Entry 8TO1 (electron microscopy, 2.80 A resolution); this record covers chains J and K of the 9 polymer chains in the assembly.

[Chain J]
Name: DNA-directed RNA polymerase subunit beta'
Source organism: Escherichia coli (strain K12)
Notes: EC 2.7.7.6
Reference sequence: P0A8T7 (RPOC_ECOLI); residues 1-1407 here = UniProt positions 1-1407
Amino-acid sequence (1407 residues; each row starts with the number of its first residue):
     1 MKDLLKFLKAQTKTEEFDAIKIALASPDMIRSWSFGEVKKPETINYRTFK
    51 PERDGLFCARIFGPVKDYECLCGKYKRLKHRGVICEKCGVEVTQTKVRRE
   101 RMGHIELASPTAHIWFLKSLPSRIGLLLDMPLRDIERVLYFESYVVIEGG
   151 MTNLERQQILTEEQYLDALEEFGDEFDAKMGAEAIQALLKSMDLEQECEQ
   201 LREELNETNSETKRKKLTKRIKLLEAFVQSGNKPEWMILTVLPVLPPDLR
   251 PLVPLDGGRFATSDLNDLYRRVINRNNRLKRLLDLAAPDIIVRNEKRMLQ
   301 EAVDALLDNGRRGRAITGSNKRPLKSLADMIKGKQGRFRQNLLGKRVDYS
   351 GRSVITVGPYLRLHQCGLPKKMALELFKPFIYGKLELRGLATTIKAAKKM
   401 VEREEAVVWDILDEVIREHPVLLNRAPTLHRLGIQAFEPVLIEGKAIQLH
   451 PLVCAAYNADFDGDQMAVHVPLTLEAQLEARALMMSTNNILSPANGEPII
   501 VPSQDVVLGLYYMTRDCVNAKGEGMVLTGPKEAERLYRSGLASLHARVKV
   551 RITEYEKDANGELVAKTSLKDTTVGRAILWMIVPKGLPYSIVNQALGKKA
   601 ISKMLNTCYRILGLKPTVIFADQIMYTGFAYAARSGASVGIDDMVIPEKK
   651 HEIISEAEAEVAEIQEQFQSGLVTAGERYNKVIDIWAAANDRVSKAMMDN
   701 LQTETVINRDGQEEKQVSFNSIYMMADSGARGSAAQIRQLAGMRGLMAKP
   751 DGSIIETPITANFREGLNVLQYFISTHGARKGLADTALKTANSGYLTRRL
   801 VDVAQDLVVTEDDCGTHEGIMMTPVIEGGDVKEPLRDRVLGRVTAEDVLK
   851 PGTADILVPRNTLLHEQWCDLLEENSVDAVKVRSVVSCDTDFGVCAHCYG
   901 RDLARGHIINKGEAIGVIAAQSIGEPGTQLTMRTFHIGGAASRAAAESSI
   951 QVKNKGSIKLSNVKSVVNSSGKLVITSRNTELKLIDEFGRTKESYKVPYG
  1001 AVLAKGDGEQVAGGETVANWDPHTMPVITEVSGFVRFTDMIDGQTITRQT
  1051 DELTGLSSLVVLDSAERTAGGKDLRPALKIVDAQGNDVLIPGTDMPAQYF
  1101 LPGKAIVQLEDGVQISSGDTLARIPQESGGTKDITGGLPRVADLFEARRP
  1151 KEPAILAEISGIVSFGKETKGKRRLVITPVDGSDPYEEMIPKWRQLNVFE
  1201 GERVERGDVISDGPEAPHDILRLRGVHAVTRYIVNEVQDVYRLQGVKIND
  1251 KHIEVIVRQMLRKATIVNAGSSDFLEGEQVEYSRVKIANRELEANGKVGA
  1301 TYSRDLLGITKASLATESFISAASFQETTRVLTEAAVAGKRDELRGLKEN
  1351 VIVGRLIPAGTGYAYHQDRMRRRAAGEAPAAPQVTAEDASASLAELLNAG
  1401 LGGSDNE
Disordered / not traced: 1-15, 934-948, 1127-1133, 1376-1407
Bound ions: Zn2+ site 1: Cys-70, Cys-72, Cys-85, Cys-88; Mg2+: Asp-460, Asp-462, Asp-464; Zn2+ site 2: Cys-814, Cys-888, Cys-895, Cys-898
Curated features (UniProtKB/Swiss-Prot):
  - binding site (Zn(2+)): Cys-70, Cys-72, Cys-85, Cys-88, Cys-814, Cys-888, Cys-895, Cys-898
  - binding site (Mg(2+)): Asp-460, Asp-462, Asp-464
  - modified residue: Lys-983 (N6-acetyllysine)

[Chain K]
Name: DNA-directed RNA polymerase subunit omega
Source organism: Escherichia coli (strain K12)
Notes: EC 2.7.7.6
Reference sequence: P0A800 (RPOZ_ECOLI); residue numbers follow UniProt; this construct covers 1-91
Amino-acid sequence (91 residues; row label = number of the first residue in the row):
     1 MARVTVQDAVEKIGNRFDLVLVAARRARQMQVGGKDPLVPEENDKTTVIA
    51 LREIEEGLINNQILDVRERQEQQEQEAAELQAVTAIAEGRR
Disordered / not traced: 1, 75-91

[Chain J / chain K interface]
Residue-residue contacts (43; chain J residue first):
  Glu-414(J) / Lys-45(K)
  Val-415(J) / Lys-45(K)  hydrogen bond (backbone-side chain)
  Arg-417(J) / Asn-43(K)  hydrogen bond (side chain-backbone)
  Arg-417(J) / Asp-44(K)  salt bridge
  Glu-418(J) / Ala-2(K)
  Glu-418(J) / Asp-44(K)
  Glu-418(J) / Lys-45(K)  hydrogen bond (side chain-backbone)
  Glu-418(J) / Val-48(K)
  Glu-438(J) / Ala-2(K)
  Thr-473(J) / Arg-28(K)
  Leu-474(J) / Ala-27(K)  hydrophobic
  Leu-474(J) / Arg-28(K)
  Leu-474(J) / Gln-31(K)
  Glu-475(J) / Ala-24(K)
  Glu-475(J) / Arg-28(K)  salt bridge
  Gln-477(J) / Thr-47(K)
  Leu-478(J) / Val-20(K)
  Leu-478(J) / Ala-23(K)
  Leu-478(J) / Ala-24(K)
  Leu-478(J) / Thr-47(K)
  Glu-479(J) / Val-20(K)
  Arg-481(J) / Arg-3(K)  hydrogen bond (side chain-backbone)
  Arg-481(J) / Val-6(K)
  Arg-481(J) / Val-48(K)
  Arg-481(J) / Leu-51(K)
  Ala-482(J) / Arg-16(K)  hydrogen bond (backbone-side chain)
  Ala-482(J) / Val-20(K)  hydrophobic
  Leu-483(J) / Arg-16(K)
  Thr-487(J) / Val-4(K)  hydrogen bond (side chain-backbone)
  Asn-488(J) / Arg-16(K)
  Leu-614(J) / Gln-7(K)
  Lys-615(J) / Thr-5(K)  hydrogen bond
  Lys-615(J) / Gln-7(K)  hydrogen bond
  Lys-615(J) / Asp-8(K)  salt bridge
  Arg-905(J) / Arg-16(K)
  Asn-910(J) / Asn-15(K)
  Asn-910(J) / Arg-16(K)
  Lys-911(J) / Phe-17(K)
  Gly-912(J) / Phe-17(K)
  Glu-913(J) / Phe-17(K)
  Gly-1360(J) / Phe-17(K)
  Thr-1361(J) / Phe-17(K)
  Thr-1361(J) / Leu-21(K)
Interface residues without a listed pair, chain J (28 interface residues in all): His-364, His-419, Ala-1364
Interface residues without a listed pair, chain K (25 interface residues in all): Gly-14, Glu-42

[Overview]
28 residues of chain J face 25 of chain K across their interface; the contacts include 8 hydrogen bonds and 3
salt bridges. Polar pairs include Arg-417(J)/Asp-44(K), Glu-475(J)/Arg-28(K) and Lys-615(J)/Asp-8(K). From
UniProt: 8 Zn2+-binding residues and 3 Mg2+-binding residues on chain J.
Here chain J is DNA-directed RNA polymerase subunit beta' and chain K is DNA-directed RNA polymerase subunit
omega, both from Escherichia coli (strain K12). Entry 8TO1 (Escherichia coli RNA polymerase unwinding
intermediate (I1a) at the lambda PR promoter) was determined by electron microscopy (same publication as 8TO6,
8TO8, 8TOE and 8TOM).
